PDB entry 8ZP7 | electron microscopy, 3.00 A resolution | chains A and F of the 12 polymer chains in the assembly

== Chain A ==
Molecule: 61-nt RNA strand
Sequence (61 nucleotides; row label = number of the first residue in the row; numbers below 1 keep their minus sign (G-7 is residue -7)):
    -7 GUGAACCGGA UUGCCGUCAG GAAAUUAGGU GCGCUUAGCA GUAUUCCCCA CGCAUGUGGG
    53 G
Not modelled in the structure: 46, 53

== Chain F ==
Name: CRISPR system Cascade subunit CasC
Organism: Candidatus Cloacimonetes bacterium ADurb.Bin088
Reference sequence: A0A1V6F8B5 (A0A1V6F8B5_9BACT); numbering as in UniProt (aligned over 1-378)
Sequence (378 residues; row label = number of the first residue in the row):
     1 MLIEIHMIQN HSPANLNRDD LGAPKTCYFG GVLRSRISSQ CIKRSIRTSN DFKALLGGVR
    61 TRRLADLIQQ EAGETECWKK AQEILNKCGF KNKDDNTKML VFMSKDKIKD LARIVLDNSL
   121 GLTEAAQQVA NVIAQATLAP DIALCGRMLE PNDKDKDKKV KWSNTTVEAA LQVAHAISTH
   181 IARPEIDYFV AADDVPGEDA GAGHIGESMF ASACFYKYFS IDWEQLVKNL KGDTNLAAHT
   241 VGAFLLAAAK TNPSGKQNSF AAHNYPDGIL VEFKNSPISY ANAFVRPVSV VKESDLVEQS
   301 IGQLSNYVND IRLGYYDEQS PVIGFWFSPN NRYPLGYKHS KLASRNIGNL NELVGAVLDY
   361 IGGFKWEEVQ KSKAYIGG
Not modelled in the structure: 93-96, 373-378

== How chain A and chain F interact ==
Residue-residue contacts - 38 pairs, chain A then chain F:
  U3(A) with Met148(F), base contact
  U4(A) with Gly146(F), phosphate contact; Arg147(F), sugar contact; Met148(F), base contact
  G5(A) with Gln40(F), sugar contact; Arg60(F), salt bridge to the phosphate; Cys145(F), phosphate contact; Gly146(F), phosphate contact
  C6(A) with Asn17(F), sugar contact; Gln40(F), phosphate contact; Cys41(F), hydrogen bond to the sugar; Arg44(F), salt bridge to the phosphate; Arg60(F), salt bridge to the phosphate
  C7(A) with Asn17(F), phosphate contact; Arg18(F), hydrogen bond to the sugar; Asp19(F), base contact; Asp20(F), hydrogen bond to the base; Lys25(F), salt bridge to the phosphate; Ser38(F), hydrogen bond to the phosphate; Gln40(F), hydrogen bond to the phosphate
  G8(A) with Leu16(F), phosphate contact; Arg18(F), salt bridge to the phosphate; Ser254(F), phosphate contact; Gly255(F), phosphate contact
  U9(A) with Ser254(F), phosphate contact; Gly255(F), phosphate contact
  C10(A) with Asn258(F), phosphate contact
  A11(A) with Phe189(F), base contact; Val190(F), hydrogen bond to the sugar; Ala191(F), phosphate contact; Ser259(F), hydrogen bond to the phosphate
  G12(A) with Val190(F), sugar contact; Ala192(F), base contact
  G13(A) with Tyr188(F), hydrogen bond to the base; Phe189(F), phosphate contact; Val190(F), hydrogen bond to the phosphate; Ala202(F), base contact; Ile205(F), base contact
Also at the interface, not in a pair above, chain F (28 interface residues in all): His204, Lys256

== Summary ==
11 residues of chain A face 28 of chain F across their interface, with 9 hydrogen bonds and 5 salt bridges.
Among the polar pairs are C7(A)-Asp20(F), G13(A)-Tyr188(F) and C6(A)-Cys41(F).
Here chain A is a 61-nt RNA strand and chain F is CRISPR system Cascade subunit CasC (Candidatus Cloacimonetes
bacterium ADurb.Bin088). Entry 8ZP7 (Cryo-EM structure of Cas5-HNH Cascade bound with sDNA, Conf1) was
determined by electron microscopy (same publication as 8ZM3, 8ZOL, 8ZP9 and 9JXS).
